PDB entry 5LMX | electron microscopy, 4.90 A resolution (low resolution: residue-level contacts below are approximate; hydrogen-bond / salt-bridge calls are withheld) | chains A and E of the 14 polymer chains in the assembly

[Chain A]
Protein: DNA-directed RNA polymerase I subunit RPA190
From: Saccharomyces cerevisiae (strain ATCC 204508 / S288c)
Notes: EC 2.7.7.6
UniProtKB: P10964 (RPA1_YEAST); residue numbers follow UniProt; this construct covers 1-1664
Sequence (1664 residues; each row starts with the number of its first residue):
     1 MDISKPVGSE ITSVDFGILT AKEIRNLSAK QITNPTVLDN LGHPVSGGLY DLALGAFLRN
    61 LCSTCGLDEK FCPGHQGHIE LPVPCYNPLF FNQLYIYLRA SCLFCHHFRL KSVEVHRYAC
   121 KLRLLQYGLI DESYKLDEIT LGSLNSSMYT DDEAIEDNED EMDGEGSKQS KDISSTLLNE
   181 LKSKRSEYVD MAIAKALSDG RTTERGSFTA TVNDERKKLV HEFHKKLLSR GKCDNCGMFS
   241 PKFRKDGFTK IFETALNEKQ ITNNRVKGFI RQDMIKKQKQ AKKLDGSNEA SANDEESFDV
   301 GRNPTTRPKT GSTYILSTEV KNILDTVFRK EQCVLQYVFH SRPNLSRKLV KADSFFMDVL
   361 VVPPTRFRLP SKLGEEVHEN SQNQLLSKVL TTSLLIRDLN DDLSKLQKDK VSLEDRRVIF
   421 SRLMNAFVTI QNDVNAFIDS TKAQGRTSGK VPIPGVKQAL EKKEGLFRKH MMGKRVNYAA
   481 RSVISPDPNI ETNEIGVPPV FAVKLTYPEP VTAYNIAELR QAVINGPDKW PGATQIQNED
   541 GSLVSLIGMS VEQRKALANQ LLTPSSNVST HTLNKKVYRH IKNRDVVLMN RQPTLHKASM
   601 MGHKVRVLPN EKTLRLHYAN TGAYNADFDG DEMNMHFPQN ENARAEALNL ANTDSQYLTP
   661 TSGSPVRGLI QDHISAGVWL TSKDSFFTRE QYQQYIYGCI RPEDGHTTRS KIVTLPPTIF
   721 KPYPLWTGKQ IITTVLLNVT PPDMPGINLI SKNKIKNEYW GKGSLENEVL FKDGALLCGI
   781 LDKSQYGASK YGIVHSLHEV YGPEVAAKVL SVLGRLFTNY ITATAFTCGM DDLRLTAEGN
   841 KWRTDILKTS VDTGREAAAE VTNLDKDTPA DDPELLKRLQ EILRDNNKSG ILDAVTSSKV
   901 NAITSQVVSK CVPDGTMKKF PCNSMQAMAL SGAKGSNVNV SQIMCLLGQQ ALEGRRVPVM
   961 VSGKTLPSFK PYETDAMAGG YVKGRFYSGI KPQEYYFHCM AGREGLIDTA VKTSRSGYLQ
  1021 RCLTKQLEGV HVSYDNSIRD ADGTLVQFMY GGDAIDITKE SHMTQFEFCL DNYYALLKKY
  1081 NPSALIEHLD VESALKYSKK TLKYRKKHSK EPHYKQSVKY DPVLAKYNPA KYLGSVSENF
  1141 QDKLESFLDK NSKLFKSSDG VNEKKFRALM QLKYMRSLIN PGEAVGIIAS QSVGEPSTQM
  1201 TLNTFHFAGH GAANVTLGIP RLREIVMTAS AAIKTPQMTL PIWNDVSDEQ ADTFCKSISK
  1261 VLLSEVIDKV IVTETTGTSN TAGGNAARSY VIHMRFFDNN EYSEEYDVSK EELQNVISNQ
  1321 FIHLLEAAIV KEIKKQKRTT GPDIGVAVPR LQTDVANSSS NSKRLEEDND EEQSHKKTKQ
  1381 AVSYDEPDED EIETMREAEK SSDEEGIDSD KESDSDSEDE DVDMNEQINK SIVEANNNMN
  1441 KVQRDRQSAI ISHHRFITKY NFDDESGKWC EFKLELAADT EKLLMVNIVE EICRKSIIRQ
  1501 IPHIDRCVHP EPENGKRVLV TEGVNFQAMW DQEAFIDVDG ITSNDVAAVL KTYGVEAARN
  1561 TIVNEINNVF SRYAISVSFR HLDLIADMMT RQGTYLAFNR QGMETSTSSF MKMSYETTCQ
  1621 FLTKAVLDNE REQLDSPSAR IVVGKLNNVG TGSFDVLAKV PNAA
Not modelled in the structure: 142-171, 271-311, 370-379, 407-409, 441-454, 462-464, 472-473, 1007-1015, 1154-1159, 1201-1216, 1279-1286, 1339-1439, 1664
Bound ions: Zn2+ site 1: Cys62, Cys65, Cys72, His75; Zn2+ site 2: Cys102, Cys105, Cys233, Cys236
Swiss-Prot annotation at these positions:
  - region: Pro992 to Glu1004 (Bridging helix)
  - binding site (Zn(2+)): Cys62, Cys65, Cys72, His75, Cys102, Cys105, Cys233, Cys236
  - binding site (Mg(2+)): Asp627, Asp629, Asp631
  - modified residue (Phosphoserine): Ser889, Ser1636

[Chain E]
Protein: DNA-directed RNA polymerases I, II, and III subunit RPABC1
From: Saccharomyces cerevisiae (strain ATCC 204508 / S288c)
UniProtKB: P20434 (RPAB1_YEAST); residue numbers follow UniProt; this construct covers 1-215
Sequence (215 residues; each row starts with the number of its first residue):
     1 MDQENERNIS RLWRAFRTVK EMVKDRGYFI TQEEVELPLE DFKAKYCDSM GRPQRKMMSF
    61 QANPTEESIS KFPDMGSLWV EFCDEPSVGV KTMKTFVIHI QEKNFQTGIF VYQNNITPSA
   121 MKLVPSIPPA TIETFNEAAL VVNITHHELV PKHIRLSSDE KRELLKRYRL KESQLPRIQR
   181 ADPVALYLGL KRGEVVKIIR KSETSGRYAS YRICM

[Chain A / chain E interface]
Contacting residue pairs (24):
  Gly200(A) - Lys171(E)
  Arg201(A) - Lys171(E)
  Phe1048(A) - Pro176(E)
  Phe1048(A) - Tyr208(E)
  Phe1048(A) - Ser210(E)
  Phe1048(A) - Tyr211(E)
  Met1049(A) - Tyr208(E)
  Gly1051(A) - Thr204(E)
  Gly1051(A) - Ser205(E)
  Gly1052(A) - Ser205(E)
  His1113(A) - Lys201(E)
  Ser1117(A) - Arg207(E)
  Val1118(A) - Ile199(E)
  Val1118(A) - Arg207(E)
  Asn1139(A) - Thr204(E)
  Glu1533(A) - Arg14(E)
  Val1538(A) - His147(E)
  Asp1539(A) - His147(E)
  Asp1539(A) - Glu148(E)
  Tyr1553(A) - His147(E)
  Tyr1553(A) - Val150(E)
  Val1555(A) - Arg212(E)
  Glu1556(A) - Arg200(E)
  Glu1556(A) - Arg212(E)
Interface residues without a listed pair, chain A (37 interface residues in all): Arg1039, Gly1043, Leu1045, Asp1053, Lys1115, Tyr1120, Pro1122, Trp1530, Asp1531, Asp1537, Gly1540, Ile1541, Thr1552, Gly1554, Ala1557, Asn1560, Arg1580, Asp1587, Thr1590, Gln1592, Gly1593
Interface residues without a listed pair, chain E (28 interface residues in all): Arg7, Arg11, Gln32, His146, Leu149, Gln174, Leu175, Arg177, Gln179, Asp182, Pro183, Ser202

[Overview]
Chain A and chain E form an interface of 37 and 28 residues respectively. Cys62(A), Cys65(A), Cys72(A) and
His75(A) form the Zn2+ site 1. Cys102(A), Cys105(A), Cys233(A) and Cys236(A) coordinate Zn2+ site 2. UniProt
lists 8 Zn2+-binding residues and 3 Mg2+-binding residues on chain A.
Here chain A is DNA-directed RNA polymerase I subunit RPA190 and chain E is DNA-directed RNA polymerases I,
II, and III subunit RPABC1, both from Saccharomyces cerevisiae (strain ATCC 204508 / S288c). Entry 5LMX
(Monomeric RNA polymerase I at 4.9 A resolution) was determined by electron microscopy.
